4K8A - chains A and B; structure by X-ray diffraction, 2.91 A resolution.

[Chain A (and B)]
Name: Focal adhesion kinase 1
Organism: Homo sapiens
Notes: EC 2.7.10.2; fragment: kinase domain, residues 410-686; chain B of this document is another copy of the same molecule, construct and numbering; everything in this record applies to it too
UniProt: Q05397 (FAK1_HUMAN); numbering as in UniProt (aligned over 410-686)
Chain sequence (279 residues; numbered 408 to 686; the number before each row is that of its first residue):
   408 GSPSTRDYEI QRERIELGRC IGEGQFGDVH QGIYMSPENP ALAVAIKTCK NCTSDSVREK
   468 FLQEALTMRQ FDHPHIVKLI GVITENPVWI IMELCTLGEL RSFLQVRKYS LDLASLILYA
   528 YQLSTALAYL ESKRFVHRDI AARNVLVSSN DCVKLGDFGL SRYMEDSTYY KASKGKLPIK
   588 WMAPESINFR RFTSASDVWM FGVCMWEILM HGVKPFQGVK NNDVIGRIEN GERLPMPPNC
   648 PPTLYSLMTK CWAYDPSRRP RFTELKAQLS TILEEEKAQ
Disordered / not traced: 408-413, 445-446, 567-583, 684-686 (chain B: 408-413, 571-583, 685-686)
Sequence notes: expression tag (408-409)
Disulfides: Cys-456/Cys-459
Small-molecule neighbours: 3-bromo-5-(2H-tetrazol-5-yl)pyridine (K8A): Ile-428, Gly-429, Val-436, Ala-452, Val-484, Met-499, Glu-500, Leu-501, Cys-502, Gly-505, Glu-506, Leu-553
Curated features (UniProtKB/Swiss-Prot):
  - active site: Asp-546 (Proton acceptor)
  - binding site (ATP): Ile-428 to Gly-434, Lys-454, Glu-500 to Cys-502
  - modified residue: Tyr-570 (Phosphotyrosine), Tyr-576 (Phosphotyrosine), Tyr-577 (Phosphotyrosine), Ser-580 (Phosphoserine)

[Interface between chain A and chain B]
Contacting residue pairs - 23 pairs, chain A then chain B:
  Gln-477(A) / Arg-665(B)
  Glu-538(A) / Arg-668(B)  hydrogen bond (backbone-side chain)
  Lys-540(A) / Ser-664(B)
  Arg-541(A) / Ser-601(B)  hydrogen bond
  Arg-541(A) / Ala-602(B)
  Arg-541(A) / Pro-663(B)
  Arg-541(A) / Ser-664(B)
  Arg-541(A) / Arg-666(B)  hydrogen bond (side chain-backbone)
  Arg-541(A) / Pro-667(B)  hydrogen bond (side chain-backbone)
  Arg-541(A) / Arg-668(B)
  Ser-601(A) / Arg-541(B)  hydrogen bond
  Ala-602(A) / Arg-541(B)
  Val-605(A) / Arg-541(B)
  Pro-663(A) / Arg-541(B)
  Ser-664(A) / Lys-540(B)
  Ser-664(A) / Arg-541(B)
  Arg-665(A) / Gln-477(B)
  Arg-666(A) / Arg-541(B)  hydrogen bond (backbone-side chain)
  Pro-667(A) / Arg-541(B)  hydrogen bond (backbone-side chain)
  Arg-668(A) / Glu-538(B)  hydrogen bond (side chain-backbone)
  Arg-668(A) / Arg-541(B)
  Arg-668(A) / Arg-668(B)
  Thr-670(A) / Thr-670(B)
Other interface residues (no listed pair), chain A (16 interface residues in all): Ser-539, Glu-671
Other interface residues (no listed pair), chain B (16 interface residues in all): Ser-539, Val-605, Glu-671

[In short]
Chain A and chain B each contribute 16 residues to their interface; the contacts include 8 hydrogen bonds.
Polar contacts include Glu-538(A)/Arg-668(B), Arg-541(A)/Ser-601(B) and Arg-541(A)/Arg-666(B). Bound to chain
A: 3-bromo-5-(2H-tetrazol-5-yl)pyridine. UniProt lists active-site residue Asp-546(A) and 11 ATP-binding
residues on chain A.
Chain A and chain B are both Focal adhesion kinase 1 (Homo sapiens); the structure, Fragment-based discovery
of Focal Adhesion Kinase Inhibitors, was determined by X-ray diffraction (same publication as 4K9Y, 4KAB and
4KAO).
